8UAD - chains A and B of the 6 polymer chains in the assembly; structure by electron microscopy, 2.77 A resolution.

== Chain A ==
Protein: Hemagglutinin HA1 chain
Source organism: Influenza B virus
UniProtKB: A0A2P1KSN4 (A0A2P1KSN4_9INFB); the construct lacks a stretch of the UniProt sequence, so the offset changes along the chain: -14 to 163 = UniProt 1-178; 164-344 = UniProt 180-360
Sequence (360 residues; numbered -14 to 344 plus 1 insertion-coded residue; the number before each row is that of its first residue; numbers below 1 keep their minus sign (Met-14 is residue -14)):
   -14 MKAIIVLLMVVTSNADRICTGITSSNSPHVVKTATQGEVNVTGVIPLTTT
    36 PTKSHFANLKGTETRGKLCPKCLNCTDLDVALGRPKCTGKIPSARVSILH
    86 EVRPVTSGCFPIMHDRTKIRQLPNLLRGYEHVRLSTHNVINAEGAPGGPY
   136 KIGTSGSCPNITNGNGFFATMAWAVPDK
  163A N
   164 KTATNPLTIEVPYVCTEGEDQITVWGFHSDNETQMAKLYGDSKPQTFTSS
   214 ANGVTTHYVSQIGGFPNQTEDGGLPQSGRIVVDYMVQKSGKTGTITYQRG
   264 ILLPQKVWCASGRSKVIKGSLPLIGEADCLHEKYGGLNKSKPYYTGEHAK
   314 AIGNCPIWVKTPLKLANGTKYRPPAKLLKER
Unresolved in the structure: -14 to 0
Disulfides: Cys54-Cys57, Cys60-Cys72, Cys94-Cys143, Cys178-Cys272, Cys292-Cys318
Glycans and other covalent adducts: N-acetylglucosamine (NAG) linked to Asn25, Asn59, Asn145, Asn194, Asn230, Asn301, Asn330
Differences from the reference sequence: engineered mutation Thr209 (Lys225 in A0A2P1KSN4)
Reported in the primary citation:
  - contacts within the chain: Thr211-His220
  - conformationally variable residues (order/disorder transition): Lys342
  - mutagenesis - K209T: increased expression

== Chain B ==
Protein: Hemagglutinin HA2 chain
Source organism: Influenza B virus
UniProtKB: A0A2P1KSN4 (A0A2P1KSN4_9INFB); residues 1-174 here correspond to UniProt positions 361-534 (UniProt number = residue number + 360)
Sequence (181 residues; each row starts with the number of its first residue):
     1 GFFGAIAGFLEGGWEGMIAGWFGYTSHGAHGVAVAADLKATQEAINKITK
    51 NLNSLSELEVKNLYRLSYAMDELHNEILELDEKVDDLRADTISSQIELAV
   101 LLSNEGIINREDWFLLALERKLKKMLGPSAVEIGNGCFETKHKCNQTCLD
   151 KIAAGTFDAGEFSLPTFDSLNITAGGSEPEA
Unresolved in the structure: 167-181
Disulfides: Cys144-Cys148
Differences from the reference sequence: engineered mutation Phe22 (His382 in A0A2P1KSN4), Tyr64 (Gln424 in A0A2P1KSN4), Tyr68 (Gly428 in A0A2P1KSN4), Arg110 (Ser470 in A0A2P1KSN4), Trp113 (Glu473 in A0A2P1KSN4), Phe114 (His474 in A0A2P1KSN4); conflict Ala40 (Ser400 in A0A2P1KSN4); expression tag (175-181)
Reported in the primary citation:
  - conformationally variable residues (order/disorder transition): His27
  - mutagenesis - Q64Y, D71P, S110R: increased stability
  - mutagenesis - H27F: increased expression
  - mutagenesis - H27F: increased stability in response to pH 3.7 and pH 4.8
  - self-association interface (contacts with another copy of this molecule); pairs are residue here / residue on that copy: Lys47-Phe2 (cation-pi contact), Glu79
  - contacts within the chain: Trp14-His27 (pi stacking)

== Chain A / chain B interface ==
Pairs across the interface - 119 pairs, chain A then chain B:
  Asp1(A) with His27(B); Gly28(B); Ala29(B); Phe138(B); Glu139(B); Thr140(B), hydrogen bond (backbone-backbone); His142(B); Lys143(B); Cys144(B), hydrogen bond (side chain-backbone)
  Arg2(A) with Thr25(B); Ser26(B); His27(B), hydrogen bond (backbone-backbone); Ile133(B); Phe138(B); Glu139(B), salt bridge
  Ile3(A) with Thr25(B); Leu122(B), hydrophobic; Leu126(B), hydrophobic; Cys137(B); Phe138(B), hydrogen bond (backbone-backbone); Thr140(B)
  Cys4(A) with Tyr24(B); Thr25(B), hydrogen bond (backbone-backbone); Gly136(B); Cys137(B), disulfide
  Thr5(A) with Gly23(B); Leu118(B); Glu119(B); Gly136(B)
  Gly6(A) with Trp14(B); Met17(B); Phe22(B); Gly23(B), hydrogen bond (backbone-backbone); Leu115(B)
  Ile7(A) with Gly13(B); Trp14(B), hydrogen bond (backbone-backbone); Trp21(B); Glu111(B)
  Thr8(A) with Trp14(B), hydrogen bond (side chain-backbone); Met17(B), hydrogen bond (side chain-backbone); Gly20(B); Trp21(B), hydrogen bond (backbone-backbone)
  Ser9(A) with Gly13(B), hydrogen bond (side chain-backbone); Trp14(B), hydrogen bond (backbone-backbone); Glu15(B)
  Lys17(A) with Leu101(B); Asn104(B)
  Thr18(A) with Leu101(B); Ile108(B)
  Ala19(A) with Leu101(B), hydrophobic; Glu105(B), hydrogen bond (backbone-side chain)
  Thr20(A) with Glu105(B), hydrogen bond
  Gln21(A) with Ile108(B)
  Leu32(A) with Leu52(B), hydrophobic
  Leu84(A) with Arg65(B)
  Lys103(A) with Leu73(B)
  Gln106(A) with Met70(B)
  Leu110(A) with Met70(B)
  Gly113(A) with Ser67(B)
  Tyr114(A) with Tyr68(B)
  Arg276(A) with Ser67(B)
  Ser277(A) with Ser67(B)
  Lys278(A) with Tyr64(B)
  Val279(A) with Tyr64(B); Arg65(B), hydrogen bond (backbone-backbone)
  Lys281(A) with Arg65(B)
  Pro305(A) with Ser56(B)
  Tyr306(A) with Leu55(B), hydrogen bond (side chain-backbone); Ile96(B)
  His311(A) with Ala89(B)
  Lys313(A) with Leu63(B); Tyr64(B), hydrogen bond (side chain-backbone); Arg65(B); Asp81(B), salt bridge; Asp85(B), salt bridge
  Ala314(A) with Asn62(B); Leu63(B), hydrogen bond (backbone-backbone)
  Ile315(A) with Asn62(B)
  Gly316(A) with Asn62(B)
  Ile320(A) with Leu58(B), hydrophobic; Val60(B), hydrophobic; Ile96(B), hydrophobic
  Val322(A) with Ser93(B); Ile96(B), hydrophobic
  Lys323(A) with Asp90(B), salt bridge; Ser93(B), hydrogen bond (backbone-side chain); Glu97(B)
  Thr324(A) with Glu97(B), hydrogen bond
  Leu326(A) with Ile96(B), hydrophobic; Val100(B), hydrophobic
  Lys327(A) with Val100(B); Asn104(B), hydrogen bond (backbone-side chain)
  Leu328(A) with Ser103(B); Asn104(B); Ile107(B), hydrophobic
  Ala329(A) with Ile48(B); Asn104(B), hydrogen bond (backbone-side chain); Ile107(B)
  Asn330(A) with Trp21(B); Ile48(B)
  Thr332(A) with Trp21(B); Glu111(B)
  Lys333(A) with Glu111(B), hydrogen bond (backbone-side chain)
  Arg335(A) with Glu11(B); Gly12(B); Gly13(B); Glu111(B), salt bridge
  Pro336(A) with Glu11(B); Gly12(B); Gly13(B), hydrogen bond (backbone-backbone)
  Pro337(A) with Glu15(B)
  Ala338(A) with Gly12(B); Gly13(B)
  Lys339(A) with Gly13(B); Trp14(B); Glu15(B), salt bridge
  Lys342(A) with Trp14(B); His27(B), hydrogen bond
  Glu343(A) with Val32(B)
Other interface residues (no listed pair), chain A (60 interface residues in all): Val16, Val24, Val26, Ile30, Asn109, Lys251, Ile280, Trp321, Gly331
Other interface residues (no listed pair), chain B (66 interface residues in all): Leu10, Asp71, Ile92, Asn109, Leu149, Ile152
Inter-chain disulfides: Cys4(A)-Cys137(B)
The authors on this interface:
  - specific contacts: His27(B)-Lys342(A) (cation-pi contact)

== Summary ==
Chain A and chain B form an interface of 60 and 66 residues respectively; the contacts include 1 disulfide
bond, 25 hydrogen bonds and 6 salt bridges. Polar contacts include Arg2(A)-Glu139(B), Lys313(A)-Asp81(B) and
Lys313(A)-Asp85(B). The paper describes a cation-pi contact between His27(B) and Lys342(A). The paper reports
that Q64Y, D71P and S110R of chain B increase stability; conformational variability at Lys342(A) and His27(B);
5 substitutions were tested in all.
Chain A is Hemagglutinin HA1 chain and chain B is Hemagglutinin HA2 chain, both from Influenza B virus; the
structure, Cryo-EM structure of prefusion-stabilized influenza B hemagglutinin, was determined by electron
microscopy.
